Entry 1E37 (X-ray diffraction, 1.75 A resolution); this record covers chain B.

== Chain B ==
Protein: Elastase
Source organism: Sus scrofa
Notes: EC 3.4.21.36
UniProt: P00772 (EL1_PIG); the construct lacks a stretch of the UniProt sequence and is renumbered around it, so the offset changes along the chain: 16-36 = UniProt 27-47; 37-65 = UniProt 51-79; 66-99 = UniProt 81-114; 100-145 = UniProt 117-162; 5 more segments
Amino-acid sequence (240 residues; row label = number of the first residue in the row; note: 1 number in that range is skipped by the numbering (no residue carries it; nothing is unmodelled there); a row labelled like 36A-36C holds insertion residues (36A, then the next letters in order)):
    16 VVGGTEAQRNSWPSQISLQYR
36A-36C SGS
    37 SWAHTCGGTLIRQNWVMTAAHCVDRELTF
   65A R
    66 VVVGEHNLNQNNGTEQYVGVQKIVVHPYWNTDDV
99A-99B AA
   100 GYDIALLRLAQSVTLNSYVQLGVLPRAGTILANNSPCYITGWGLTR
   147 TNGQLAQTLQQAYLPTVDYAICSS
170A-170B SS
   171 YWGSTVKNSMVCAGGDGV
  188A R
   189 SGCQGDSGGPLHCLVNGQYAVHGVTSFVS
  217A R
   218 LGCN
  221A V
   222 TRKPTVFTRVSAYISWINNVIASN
Cystine bridges: Cys-42/Cys-58, Cys-136/Cys-201, Cys-168/Cys-182, Cys-191/Cys-220
Glycans and other covalent adducts: compound TPY linked to Ser-195
Ion coordination: Ca2+: Glu-70, Asn-72, Gln-75, Asn-77, Glu-80
Residues lining bound ligands: TPY ((2S,3S)-3-formyl-2-({[(4-nitrophenyl)sulfonyl]amino}methyl)pentanoic acid): Thr-41, Cys-42, His-57, Cys-58, Val-59, Asp-60, Arg-61, Gly-190, Cys-191, Gln-192, Gly-193, Asp-194, Thr-213, Ser-214, Phe-215, Val-216

== In short ==
Compound TPY is covalently linked to Ser-195. Glu-70, Asn-72, Gln-75, Asn-77 and Glu-80 form the Ca2+ site.
Chain B is Elastase (Sus scrofa); the structure, Porcine pancreatic elastase complexed with (3S,
4S)N-para-nitrobenzenesulphonyl -3-ethyl-4-(carboxylic acid)pyrrolidin-2-one soaked in ph 9 buffer for 1 ...,
was determined by X-ray diffraction, deposited together with 1E34, 1E35, 1E36 and 1E38.
